Entry 5DRU (X-ray diffraction, 2.08 A resolution); this record covers chain A.

[Chain A]
Molecule: Aldehyde Dehydrogenase
From: Clostridium phytofermentans
UniProt: A9KN57 (A9KN57_CLOPH); numbering as in UniProt (aligned over 20-462)
Sequence (445 residues; row label = number of the first residue in the row):
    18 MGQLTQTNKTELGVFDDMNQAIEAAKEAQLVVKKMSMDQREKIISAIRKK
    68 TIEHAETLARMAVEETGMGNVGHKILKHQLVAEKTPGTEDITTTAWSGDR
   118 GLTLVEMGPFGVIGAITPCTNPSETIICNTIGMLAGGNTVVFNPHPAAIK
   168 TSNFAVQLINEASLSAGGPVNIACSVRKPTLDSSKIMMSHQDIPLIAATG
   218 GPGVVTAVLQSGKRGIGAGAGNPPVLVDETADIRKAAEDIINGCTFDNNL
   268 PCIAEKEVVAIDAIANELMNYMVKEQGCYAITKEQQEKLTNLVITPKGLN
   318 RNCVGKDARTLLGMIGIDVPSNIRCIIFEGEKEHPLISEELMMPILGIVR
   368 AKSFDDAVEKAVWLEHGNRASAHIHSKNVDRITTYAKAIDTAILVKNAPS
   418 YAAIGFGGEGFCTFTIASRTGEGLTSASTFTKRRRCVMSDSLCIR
Disordered / not traced: 18-27
Sequence notes: initiating methionine (18); expression tag (19); engineered mutation Ala387 (His in A9KN57)
Reported in the primary citation:
  - catalytic residues: Cys269 (by similarity / conservation)
  - mutagenesis - C269A: abolished catalytic activity
  - catalytic residues: Lys94, Glu357 (proposed by the authors, not directly observed)
  - catalytic residues: Asn138 (citing earlier work)

[Overview]
From the paper: catalytic residues Cys269, Lys94 and Glu357 among others; C269A abolishes catalytic activity.
Chain A is Aldehyde Dehydrogenase (Clostridium phytofermentans); the structure, Structure of His387Ala mutant
of the propionaldehyde dehydrogenase from the Clostridium phytofermentans fucose utilisation bacterial
microcompartment, was determined by X-ray diffraction (same publication as 5DBV and 4C3S).
